Entry 6ESG (electron microscopy, 5.40 A resolution (low resolution: residue-level contacts below are approximate; hydrogen-bond / salt-bridge calls are withheld)); this record covers chains E and J of the 10 polymer chains in the assembly.

# Chain E
Name: Histone H3.2
From: Xenopus laevis
UniProt: P84233 (H32_XENLA); residues 1-135 here correspond to UniProt positions 2-136 (UniProt number = residue number + 1)
Amino-acid sequence (135 residues; numbered 1 to 135; the number before each row is that of its first residue):
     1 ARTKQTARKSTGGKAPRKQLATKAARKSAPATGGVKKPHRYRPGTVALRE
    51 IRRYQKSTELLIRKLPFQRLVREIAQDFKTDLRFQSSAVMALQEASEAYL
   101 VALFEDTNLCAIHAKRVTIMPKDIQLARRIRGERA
Disordered / not traced: 1-41, 134-135
Differences from the reference sequence: variant Ala102 (Gly103 in P84233)
Swiss-Prot annotation at these positions:
  - modified residue: Arg2 (Asymmetric dimethylarginine), Thr3 (Phosphothreonine), Lys4 (Allysine), Gln5 (5-glutamyl dopamine), Thr6 (Phosphothreonine), Arg8 (Citrulline), Lys9 (N6,N6,N6-trimethyllysine), Ser10 (ADP-ribosylserine), Thr11 (Phosphothreonine), Lys14 (N6-(2-hydroxyisobutyryl)lysine), Arg17 (Asymmetric dimethylarginine), Lys18 (N6-(2-hydroxyisobutyryl)lysine), Lys23 (N6-(2-hydroxyisobutyryl)lysine), Arg26 (Citrulline), Lys27 (N6,N6,N6-trimethyllysine), Ser28 (ADP-ribosylserine), Lys36 (N6,N6,N6-trimethyllysine), Lys37 (N6-methyllysine), Tyr41 (Phosphotyrosine), Lys56 (N6,N6,N6-trimethyllysine) and 8 more in UniProt
  - lipidation: Cys110 (S-palmitoyl cysteine)

# Chain J
Molecule: 147-nt DNA strand
From: synthetic construct
Sequence (147 nucleotides; numbered -73 to 73; the number before each row is that of its first residue; numbers below 1 keep their minus sign (DC-73 is residue -73)):
   -73 CTGGAGAATCCCGGTGCCGAGGCCGCTCAATTGGTCGTAGACAGCTCTAG
   -23 CACCGCTTAAACGCACGTACGCGCTGTCCCCCGCGTTTTAACCGCCAAGG
    27 GGATTACTCCCTAGTCTCCAGGCACGTGTCAGATATATACATCCTGT
Disordered / not traced: 68-73

# How chain E and chain J interact
Contacting residue pairs - 14 pairs, chain E then chain J:
  Arg63(E) with DA-14(J); DA-13(J)
  Gln68(E) with DC-23(J)
  Arg72(E) with DC-23(J)
  Phe84(E) with DG-24(J); DC-23(J)
  Gln85(E) with DG-24(J)
  Arg116(E) with DG-3(J); DC-2(J)
  Val117(E) with DC-4(J); DG-3(J)
  Thr118(E) with DC-4(J); DG-3(J)
  Met120(E) with DC-2(J)
Other interface residues (no listed pair), chain E (10 interface residues in all): Arg83

# In short
10 residues of chain E and 7 residues of chain J are in contact.
Chain E is Histone H3.2 (Xenopus laevis) and chain J is a 147-nt DNA strand (synthetic construct); the
structure, Nucleosome breathing : Class 2, was determined by electron microscopy, deposited together with
6ESF, 6ESH and 6ESI.
